2Z8J - chains A and B; structure by X-ray diffraction, 2.05 A resolution.

[Chain A]
Protein: Gamma-glutamyltranspeptidase
From: Escherichia coli
Notes: EC 2.3.2.2; fragment: large chain
Reference sequence: P18956 (GGT_ECOLI); residues 25-390 here = UniProt positions 25-390
Amino-acid sequence (366 residues; row label = number of the first residue in the row):
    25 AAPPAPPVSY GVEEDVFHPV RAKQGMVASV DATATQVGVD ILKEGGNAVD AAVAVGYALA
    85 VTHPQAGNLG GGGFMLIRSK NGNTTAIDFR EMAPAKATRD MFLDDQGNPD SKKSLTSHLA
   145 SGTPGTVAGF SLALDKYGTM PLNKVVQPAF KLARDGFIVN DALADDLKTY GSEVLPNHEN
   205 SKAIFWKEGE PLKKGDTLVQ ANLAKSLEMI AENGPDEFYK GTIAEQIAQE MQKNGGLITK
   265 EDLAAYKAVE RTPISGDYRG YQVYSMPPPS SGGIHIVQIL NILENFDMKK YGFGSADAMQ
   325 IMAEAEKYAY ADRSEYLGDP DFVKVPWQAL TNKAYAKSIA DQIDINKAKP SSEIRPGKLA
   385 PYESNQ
Not modelled in the structure: 25-37, 388-390
Curated features (UniProtKB/Swiss-Prot):
  - binding site (L-glutamate): R114

[Chain B]
Protein: Gamma-glutamyltranspeptidase
From: Escherichia coli
Notes: EC 2.3.2.2; fragment: small chain
Reference sequence: P18956 (GGT_ECOLI); residue numbers follow UniProt; this construct covers 391-580
Amino-acid sequence (190 residues; row label = number of the first residue in the row):
   391 TTHYSVVDKD GNAVAVTYTL NTTFGTGIVA GESGILLNNQ MDDFSAKPGV PNVYGLVGGD
   451 ANAVGPNKRP LSSMSPTIVV KDGKTWLVTG SPGGSRIITT VLQMVVNSID YGLNVAEATN
   511 APRFHHQWLP DELRVEKGFS PDTLKLLEAK GQKVALKEAM GSTQSIMVGP DGELYGASDP
   571 RSVDDLTAGY
Small-molecule neighbours: O-diazoacetyl-L-serine (AZS): T391, T409, N411, Q430, D433, Y444, S462, S463, M464, P482, G483, G484, I487
Curated features (UniProtKB/Swiss-Prot):
  - active site: T391 (Nucleophile)
  - binding site (L-glutamate): T409, N411, Q430, D433, S462, S463, G483, G484
  - mutagenesis: T391 (T391A: Abolishes autocatalytic cleavage, loss of enzymatic activity), R513 (R513A: Not processed into its subunits, loss of enzymatic activity), R571 (R571G: Not processed into its subunits, loss of enzymatic activity)

[Interface between chain A and chain B]
Contacting residue pairs (341):
  D39(A) - N504(B)
  D39(A) - E507(B)
  F41(A) - N504(B)  hydrogen bond (backbone-side chain)
  F41(A) - A506(B)
  F41(A) - E507(B)
  F41(A) - N510(B)
  H42(A) - A506(B)
  P43(A) - N504(B)
  P43(A) - V505(B)  hydrophobic
  P43(A) - A506(B)
  P43(A) - Y565(B)  hydrophobic
  P43(A) - G566(B)
  V44(A) - L564(B)
  V44(A) - Y565(B)
  V44(A) - G566(B)  hydrogen bond (backbone-backbone)
  V44(A) - T577(B)
  R45(A) - E563(B)  salt bridge
  R45(A) - L564(B)
  R45(A) - Y565(B)  hydrogen bond
  A46(A) - E563(B)
  A46(A) - L564(B)  hydrogen bond (backbone-backbone)
  A46(A) - G579(B)
  A46(A) - Y580(B)
  K47(A) - E563(B)
  K47(A) - Y580(B)  hydrogen bond (backbone-backbone)
  Q48(A) - D398(B)
  Q48(A) - K399(B)  hydrogen bond (backbone-backbone)
  Q48(A) - L564(B)
  Q48(A) - Y580(B)  hydrogen bond (backbone-backbone)
  G49(A) - V397(B)
  G49(A) - L564(B)
  G49(A) - G579(B)
  G49(A) - Y580(B)  hydrogen bond (backbone-backbone)
  M50(A) - V396(B)
  M50(A) - V397(B)  hydrogen bond (backbone-backbone)
  M50(A) - I556(B)
  M50(A) - L564(B)
  M50(A) - Y565(B)
  M50(A) - G566(B)  hydrogen bond (side chain-backbone)
  M50(A) - T577(B)
  M50(A) - A578(B)
  M50(A) - G579(B)
  V51(A) - S395(B)
  V51(A) - V396(B)  hydrophobic
  V51(A) - L576(B)
  V51(A) - T577(B)
  V51(A) - A578(B)  hydrogen bond (backbone-backbone)
  A52(A) - Y394(B)
  A52(A) - S395(B)  hydrogen bond (backbone-backbone)
  A52(A) - Q554(B)
  A52(A) - S555(B)
  A52(A) - L576(B)
  A52(A) - T577(B)
  S53(A) - Y394(B)
  S53(A) - Q554(B)
  S53(A) - S568(B)
  S53(A) - D575(B)
  S53(A) - L576(B)  hydrogen bond (backbone-backbone)
  V54(A) - T392(B)
  V54(A) - Q554(B)
  V54(A) - D574(B)
  V54(A) - D575(B)
  D55(A) - D574(B)
  D55(A) - D575(B)
  A56(A) - D574(B)  hydrogen bond (backbone-backbone)
  A56(A) - L576(B)  hydrophobic
  T59(A) - L576(B)  hydrogen bond (side chain-backbone)
  T59(A) - A578(B)
  Q60(A) - L576(B)
  V63(A) - A578(B)
  L66(A) - V397(B)
  L66(A) - D398(B)
  L66(A) - Y580(B)
  K67(A) - Y580(B)
  N71(A) - D398(B)
  A72(A) - V396(B)
  A72(A) - D398(B)  hydrogen bond (backbone-side chain)
  A72(A) - N402(B)
  A72(A) - V404(B)
  V73(A) - V404(B)  hydrophobic
  A75(A) - V396(B)  hydrophobic
  A76(A) - Y394(B)  hydrogen bond (backbone-side chain)
  A76(A) - V404(B)  hydrophobic
  V79(A) - Y394(B)  hydrophobic
  G80(A) - Y394(B)  hydrogen bond (backbone-side chain)
  G80(A) - Y408(B)  hydrogen bond (backbone-side chain)
  L83(A) - Y394(B)  hydrophobic
  L83(A) - Y408(B)
  A84(A) - Y408(B)
  P88(A) - L410(B)
  P88(A) - F414(B)
  P88(A) - L426(B)
  Q89(A) - T412(B)
  Q89(A) - T413(B)
  Q89(A) - F414(B)  hydrogen bond (backbone-backbone)
  A90(A) - T391(B)
  A90(A) - T392(B)
  A90(A) - T409(B)
  A90(A) - L410(B)
  G91(A) - Y408(B)
  N92(A) - Y408(B)
  N92(A) - T409(B)  hydrogen bond (side chain-backbone)
  N92(A) - L410(B)
  L93(A) - I425(B)  hydrophobic
  G94(A) - L410(B)
  G94(A) - I425(B)
  G94(A) - L426(B)
  G94(A) - N428(B)  hydrogen bond (backbone-side chain)
  G95(A) - T409(B)
  G95(A) - L410(B)
  G95(A) - N428(B)
  G96(A) - Y408(B)
  G96(A) - T409(B)  hydrogen bond (backbone-backbone)
  G97(A) - T407(B)
  G97(A) - Y408(B)
  G97(A) - M464(B)
  F98(A) - V406(B)
  F98(A) - T407(B)  hydrogen bond (backbone-backbone)
  F98(A) - S462(B)
  F98(A) - M464(B)  hydrophobic
  M99(A) - V404(B)  hydrophobic
  M99(A) - A405(B)
  M99(A) - V406(B)  hydrophobic
  L100(A) - V404(B)
  L100(A) - A405(B)  hydrogen bond (backbone-backbone)
  L100(A) - P466(B)
  L100(A) - T467(B)
  L100(A) - I468(B)
  I101(A) - A403(B)
  R102(A) - N402(B)
  R102(A) - A403(B)  hydrogen bond (backbone-backbone)
  R102(A) - I468(B)
  R102(A) - V470(B)
  R102(A) - G473(B)  hydrogen bond (side chain-backbone)
  R102(A) - T475(B)  hydrogen bond
  S103(A) - N402(B)
  K104(A) - D400(B)
  K104(A) - N402(B)  hydrogen bond (backbone-side chain)
  D112(A) - R459(B)  salt bridge
  F113(A) - Y408(B)  hydrophobic
  R114(A) - Q430(B)  hydrogen bond
  R114(A) - D433(B)  salt bridge
  R114(A) - R459(B)  hydrogen bond (backbone-side chain)
  R114(A) - P460(B)  hydrogen bond (side chain-backbone)
  R114(A) - L461(B)  hydrogen bond (side chain-backbone)
  R114(A) - S462(B)
  R114(A) - M464(B)
  E115(A) - N428(B)  hydrogen bond
  E115(A) - Q430(B)  hydrogen bond
  E115(A) - K458(B)
  E115(A) - R459(B)
  E115(A) - P460(B)
  M116(A) - N457(B)
  M116(A) - K458(B)
  M116(A) - R459(B)
  A117(A) - M431(B)  hydrophobic
  A117(A) - F434(B)  hydrophobic
  A117(A) - G455(B)
  A117(A) - N457(B)  hydrogen bond (backbone-backbone)
  A117(A) - K458(B)  hydrogen bond (backbone-backbone)
  P118(A) - P456(B)
  P118(A) - N457(B)
  A119(A) - P456(B)
  A119(A) - N457(B)
  A121(A) - P456(B)
  T122(A) - V454(B)
  R123(A) - P438(B)
  R123(A) - D450(B)  salt bridge
  R123(A) - A453(B)
  R123(A) - V454(B)
  M125(A) - M431(B)  hydrophobic
  M125(A) - V454(B)  hydrophobic
  F126(A) - M431(B)  hydrophobic
  F126(A) - V454(B)  hydrophobic
  L127(A) - A436(B)
  G131(A) - K437(B)
  P133(A) - A436(B)  hydrophobic
  P133(A) - K437(B)
  P133(A) - V440(B)  hydrophobic
  S138(A) - N429(B)
  S138(A) - D432(B)  hydrogen bond
  L139(A) - T416(B)
  L139(A) - N429(B)  hydrogen bond (backbone-side chain)
  L139(A) - D432(B)
  T140(A) - T416(B)
  T140(A) - I418(B)
  S141(A) - T416(B)
  H142(A) - I418(B)
  L143(A) - M431(B)
  A144(A) - T416(B)
  A144(A) - N428(B)
  A144(A) - N429(B)
  A144(A) - Q430(B)  hydrogen bond (backbone-backbone)
  A144(A) - M431(B)  hydrogen bond (backbone-backbone)
  S145(A) - L427(B)
  S145(A) - N428(B)  hydrogen bond (side chain-backbone)
  S145(A) - M431(B)
  G146(A) - N428(B)  hydrogen bond (backbone-side chain)
  P148(A) - N428(B)
  T150(A) - Y408(B)
  F154(A) - Y394(B)
  F154(A) - Y408(B)  hydrophobic
  N184(A) - D574(B)
  D185(A) - D574(B)  hydrogen bond (backbone-side chain)
  A186(A) - V573(B)
  A186(A) - D574(B)  hydrogen bond (backbone-side chain)
  D190(A) - F414(B)
  L191(A) - F414(B)  hydrophobic
  Y194(A) - T413(B)
  G195(A) - F414(B)
  V198(A) - T416(B)
  V198(A) - G417(B)
  L199(A) - G417(B)
  L199(A) - L426(B)  hydrophobic
  H202(A) - G417(B)
  H202(A) - I418(B)
  N204(A) - V419(B)
  N204(A) - G421(B)  hydrogen bond (side chain-backbone)
  S205(A) - G417(B)  hydrogen bond (side chain-backbone)
  S205(A) - I418(B)
  S205(A) - V419(B)  hydrogen bond (side chain-backbone)
  N226(A) - E422(B)  hydrogen bond
  N226(A) - S423(B)
  N226(A) - G424(B)
  L227(A) - S423(B)  hydrogen bond (backbone-backbone)
  L227(A) - G424(B)
  L227(A) - I425(B)  hydrophobic
  S230(A) - S423(B)  hydrogen bond (side chain-backbone)
  Q250(A) - E422(B)
  Q250(A) - S423(B)
  I251(A) - A420(B)  hydrophobic
  E254(A) - I418(B)
  E254(A) - V419(B)
  E254(A) - A420(B)
  E254(A) - G421(B)  hydrogen bond (side chain-backbone)
  M255(A) - L427(B)  hydrophobic
  Y270(A) - R459(B)  hydrogen bond
  K271(A) - R459(B)  hydrogen bond (backbone-side chain)
  V273(A) - R459(B)
  R275(A) - R459(B)
  Y282(A) - I499(B)  hydrophobic
  Y282(A) - D500(B)  hydrogen bond
  R283(A) - D500(B)  salt bridge
  Y285(A) - V470(B)
  Y285(A) - K471(B)
  Y285(A) - W476(B)  hydrophobic
  Y285(A) - I499(B)  hydrophobic
  Q286(A) - I468(B)
  Q286(A) - V469(B)
  Q286(A) - V470(B)  hydrogen bond (backbone-backbone)
  V287(A) - T467(B)
  V287(A) - I468(B)
  Y288(A) - T467(B)
  Y288(A) - I468(B)  hydrogen bond (backbone-backbone)
  Y288(A) - V470(B)  hydrophobic
  S289(A) - S465(B)
  S289(A) - P466(B)  hydrogen bond (side chain-backbone)
  S289(A) - T467(B)  hydrogen bond
  M290(A) - P466(B)
  P293(A) - L461(B)
  P293(A) - S462(B)  hydrogen bond (backbone-backbone)
  S294(A) - S462(B)
  S294(A) - M464(B)  hydrogen bond (side chain-backbone)
  S295(A) - S462(B)  hydrogen bond (backbone-backbone)
  S295(A) - S463(B)
  G296(A) - S463(B)
  G296(A) - M464(B)
  G296(A) - S465(B)
  I300(A) - I488(B)
  I300(A) - L492(B)
  I303(A) - L492(B)  hydrophobic
  L304(A) - L492(B)  hydrophobic
  L307(A) - L492(B)  hydrophobic
  L307(A) - V496(B)  hydrophobic
  M312(A) - D500(B)
  M312(A) - Y501(B)
  K313(A) - D500(B)
  G316(A) - Y501(B)
  F317(A) - N497(B)
  F317(A) - Y501(B)
  F317(A) - A511(B)  hydrophobic
  F317(A) - P512(B)
  G318(A) - T533(B)  hydrogen bond (backbone-side chain)
  S319(A) - T533(B)
  A320(A) - T533(B)
  A320(A) - L536(B)  hydrophobic
  A320(A) - K540(B)
  D321(A) - K540(B)  salt bridge
  A322(A) - Y501(B)
  M323(A) - F514(B)  hydrophobic
  M323(A) - F529(B)  hydrophobic
  M323(A) - T533(B)
  Q324(A) - K540(B)
  M326(A) - L492(B)  hydrophobic
  M326(A) - F514(B)  hydrophobic
  A327(A) - H516(B)
  A327(A) - Q542(B)
  E328(A) - Q542(B)
  E330(A) - T489(B)
  E330(A) - L492(B)
  E330(A) - H515(B)
  E330(A) - H516(B)  hydrogen bond (side chain-backbone)
  K331(A) - H516(B)
  K331(A) - W518(B)
  Y334(A) - S485(B)  hydrogen bond (side chain-backbone)
  Y334(A) - I488(B)
  Y334(A) - T489(B)
  Y334(A) - H515(B)
  Y334(A) - H516(B)
  Y334(A) - Q517(B)
  Y334(A) - W518(B)  hydrophobic
  A335(A) - W518(B)  hydrophobic
  R337(A) - L446(B)
  R337(A) - L461(B)
  R337(A) - S462(B)  hydrogen bond (side chain-backbone)
  R337(A) - S463(B)  hydrogen bond
  S338(A) - V447(B)
  S338(A) - G448(B)
  S338(A) - G449(B)
  E339(A) - A451(B)
  L341(A) - A451(B)
  L341(A) - N452(B)
  L341(A) - L461(B)
  G342(A) - A451(B)
  D343(A) - K458(B)
  D343(A) - R459(B)  hydrogen bond (side chain-backbone)
  F346(A) - P456(B)
  F346(A) - N457(B)
  F346(A) - K458(B)
  I369(A) - K540(B)
  N370(A) - K540(B)
  K371(A) - K540(B)
  A372(A) - K540(B)  hydrogen bond (backbone-backbone)
  A372(A) - Q542(B)
  P374(A) - D521(B)
  S375(A) - H516(B)
  S375(A) - W518(B)  hydrogen bond (side chain-backbone)
  S375(A) - L519(B)
  S375(A) - D521(B)  hydrogen bond (backbone-side chain)
  I378(A) - W518(B)  hydrogen bond (backbone-side chain)
  R379(A) - W518(B)
Interface residues without a listed pair, chain A (157 interface residues in all): V40, H87, L187, I208, F209, G297, H299, D345, V347
Interface residues without a listed pair, chain B (131 interface residues in all): H393, G401, N411, G415, R486, V491, Q493, V495, L523, L537, G541, S552, G562, S572

[In short]
The interface between chain A and chain B involves 157 residues on one side and 131 on the other; the contacts
include 72 hydrogen bonds and 6 salt bridges. Polar pairs include R45(A)-E563(B), D112(A)-R459(B) and
R114(A)-D433(B). Bound to chain B: O-diazoacetyl-L-serine.
Chain A is Gamma-glutamyltranspeptidase and chain B is Gamma-glutamyltranspeptidase, both from Escherichia
coli; the structure, Crystal Structure of Escherichia coli gamma-Glutamyltranspeptidase in Complex with
Azaserine prepared in the dark, was determined by X-ray diffraction (same publication as 2Z8I and 2Z8K).
